8RKA - chains A and B; structure by electron microscopy, 3.12 A resolution.

# Chain A
Molecule: Portal protein
From: Pseudomonas phage JBD30
UniProt: L7P7R0 (L7P7R0_9CAUD); residues 1-526 here = UniProt positions 1-526
Amino-acid sequence (526 residues; numbered 1 to 526; the number before each row is that of its first residue):
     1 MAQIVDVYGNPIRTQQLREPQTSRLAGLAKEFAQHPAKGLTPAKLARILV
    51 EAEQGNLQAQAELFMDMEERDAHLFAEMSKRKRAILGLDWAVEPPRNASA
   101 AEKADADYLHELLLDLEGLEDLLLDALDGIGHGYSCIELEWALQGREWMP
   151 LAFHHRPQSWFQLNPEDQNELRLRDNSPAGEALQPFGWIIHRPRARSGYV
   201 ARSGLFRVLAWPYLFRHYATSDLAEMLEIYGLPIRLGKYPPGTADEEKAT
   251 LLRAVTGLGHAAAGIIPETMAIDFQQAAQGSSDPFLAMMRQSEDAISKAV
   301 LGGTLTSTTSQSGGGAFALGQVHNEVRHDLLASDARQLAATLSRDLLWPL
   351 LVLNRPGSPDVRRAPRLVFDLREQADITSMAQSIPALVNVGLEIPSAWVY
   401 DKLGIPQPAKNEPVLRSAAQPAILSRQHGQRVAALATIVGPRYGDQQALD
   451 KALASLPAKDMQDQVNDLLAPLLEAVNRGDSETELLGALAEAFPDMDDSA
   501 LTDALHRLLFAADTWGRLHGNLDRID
Not modelled in the structure: 1-4, 410-526

# Chain B
Molecule: DUF1320 domain-containing protein
From: Pseudomonas phage JBD30
UniProt: L7P846 (L7P846_9CAUD); residue numbers follow UniProt; this construct covers 1-138
Amino-acid sequence (138 residues; each row starts with the number of its first residue):
     1 MSYCTLADLIEQYSEQKIREVSDRVNKPATTIDTVIVDRAIADADSEIDL
    51 HLHGRYQLPLASVPTALKRIACGLAYANLHIVLKEENPVYKTAEHLRKLL
   101 SGIANGKLSLALDADGKPAPVANTVQISEGRNDWGADW
Not modelled in the structure: 1

# Interface between chain A and chain B
Contacting residue pairs - 28 pairs, chain A then chain B:
  Pro240(A) with Gly106(B)
  Pro241(A) with Gly106(B); Lys107(B); Leu108(B)
  Gly242(A) with Arg55(B), hydrogen bond (backbone-side chain); Leu108(B); Ser109(B), hydrogen bond (backbone-side chain)
  Glu246(A) with Lys117(B)
  Glu247(A) with Arg55(B), salt bridge
  Thr250(A) with Thr124(B); Val125(B)
  Ala254(A) with Ile127(B), hydrophobic
  His260(A) with Gly130(B); Arg131(B), hydrogen bond (backbone-side chain); Asn132(B), hydrogen bond
  Ala261(A) with Ser128(B); Arg131(B)
  Ala262(A) with Ser128(B); Arg131(B)
  Ala263(A) with Ile127(B); Ser128(B), hydrogen bond (backbone-side chain)
  Gly264(A) with Gln126(B)
  Ile265(A) with Asn123(B); Thr124(B); Gln126(B)
  Pro267(A) with Thr124(B)
  Thr269(A) with Asn105(B)
  Met270(A) with Thr124(B)
Other interface residues (no listed pair), chain A (21 interface residues in all): Thr243, Leu251, Arg253, Gly257, Ile266

# Summary
Chain A and chain B form an interface of 21 and 16 residues respectively; the contacts include 5 hydrogen
bonds and 1 salt bridge. Polar contacts include Glu247(A)-Arg55(B), Gly242(A)-Arg55(B) and
Gly242(A)-Ser109(B).
Chain A is Portal protein and chain B is DUF1320 domain-containing protein, both from Pseudomonas phage JBD30;
the structure, Connector complex of empty bacteriophage JBD30 particle computed in C12 symmetry, was
determined by electron microscopy (same publication as 8RK3, 8RK5, 8RK6, 8RK7 and 8RKB).
